PDB entry 8G3N | electron microscopy, 2.90 A resolution | chains G and E of the 12 polymer chains in the assembly

# Chain G
Protein: Neuraminidase
Source organism: Influenza A virus
Reference sequence: V9SU56 (V9SU56_9INFA); residue numbers follow UniProt; this construct covers 82-469
Chain sequence (492 residues; each row starts with the number of its first residue; numbers below 1 keep their minus sign (Met-22 is residue -22)):
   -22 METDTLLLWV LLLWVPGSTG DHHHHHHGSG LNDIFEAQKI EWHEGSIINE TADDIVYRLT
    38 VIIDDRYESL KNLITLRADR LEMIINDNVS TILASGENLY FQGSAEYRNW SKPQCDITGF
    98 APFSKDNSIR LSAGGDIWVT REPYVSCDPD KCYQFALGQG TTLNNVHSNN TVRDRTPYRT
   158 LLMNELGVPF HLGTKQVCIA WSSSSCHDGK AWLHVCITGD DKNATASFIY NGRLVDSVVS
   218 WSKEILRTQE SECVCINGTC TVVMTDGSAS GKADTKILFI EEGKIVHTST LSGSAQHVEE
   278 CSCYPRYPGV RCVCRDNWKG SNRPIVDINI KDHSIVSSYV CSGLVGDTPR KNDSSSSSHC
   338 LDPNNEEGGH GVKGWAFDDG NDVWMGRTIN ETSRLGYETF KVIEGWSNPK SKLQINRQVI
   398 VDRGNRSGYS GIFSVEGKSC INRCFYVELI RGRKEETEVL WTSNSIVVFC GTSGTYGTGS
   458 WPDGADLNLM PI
Not modelled in the structure: -22 to 81
Differences from the reference sequence: initiating methionine (-22); expression tag (-21 to 81)
Disulfide bonds: Cys92-Cys417, Cys124-Cys129, Cys175-Cys193, Cys183-Cys230, Cys232-Cys237, Cys278-Cys291, Cys280-Cys289, Cys318-Cys337, Cys421-Cys447
Covalent attachments: N-acetylglucosamine (NAG) linked to Asn86, Asn146, Asn234, Asn329, Asn367; glycan linked to Asn200
Ion coordination: Ca2+: Asp293, Gly297, Asp324, Gly345, His347

# Chain E
Protein: FNI9 Fab heavy chain
Source organism: Homo sapiens
Notes: antibody fragment or engineered binder
Chain sequence (231 residues; numbered 1 to 231; the number before each row is that of its first residue):
     1 QVHLVQSGAE VKEPGSSVTV SCKASGGSFN NQAISWVRQA PGQGLEWMGG IFPISGTPTS
    61 AQRFQGRVTF TADESTTTVY MDLSSLRSDD TAVYYCARAG SDYFNRDLGW ENYYFASWGQ
   121 GTLVTVSSAS TKGPSVFPLA PSSKSTSGGT AALGCLVKDY FPEPVTVSWN SGALTSGVHT
   181 FPAVLQSSGL YSLSSVVTVP SSSLGTQTYI CNVNHKPSNT KVDKKVEPKS C
Not modelled in the structure: 131-231
Disulfide bonds: Cys22-Cys96

# Interface between chain G and chain E
Contacting residue pairs (27):
  Arg118(G) - Asp107(E)  salt bridge
  Val149(G) - Asn105(E)
  Arg150(G) - Asp102(E)  salt bridge
  Arg150(G) - Tyr103(E)
  Asp151(G) - Tyr103(E)  hydrogen bond
  Asp151(G) - Asn105(E)
  Asp151(G) - Arg106(E)  salt bridge
  Arg152(G) - Tyr103(E)  hydrogen bond (backbone-side chain)
  Arg152(G) - Phe104(E)  hydrogen bond (side chain-backbone)
  Arg152(G) - Arg106(E)
  Trp178(G) - Arg106(E)  hydrogen bond (backbone-side chain)
  Ser179(G) - Arg106(E)
  Lys199(G) - Ile54(E)  hydrogen bond (side chain-backbone)
  Lys199(G) - Ser55(E)
  Glu221(G) - Thr57(E)
  Glu221(G) - Pro58(E)
  Ile222(G) - Phe104(E)  hydrophobic
  Glu227(G) - Arg106(E)  salt bridge
  Ala246(G) - Phe104(E)  hydrophobic
  Ser247(G) - Gln65(E)  hydrogen bond (backbone-side chain)
  Gly248(G) - Gln65(E)
  Arg292(G) - Asp107(E)  salt bridge
  Trp295(G) - Gln62(E)  hydrogen bond
  Trp295(G) - Gln65(E)
  His347(G) - Asp107(E)
  Arg371(G) - Asp107(E)  salt bridge
  Tyr406(G) - Asp107(E)  hydrogen bond
Other interface residues (no listed pair), chain G (24 interface residues in all): Glu119, Arg156, Asp198, Arg224, Lys249
Other interface residues (no listed pair), chain E (14 interface residues in all): Leu108, Trp110
From the paper, about this interface:
  - pairs named by the authors: Arg118(G)-Asp107(E), Asp151(G)-Arg106(E) (salt bridge), Arg292(G)-Asp107(E), Arg371(G)-Asp107(E)
  - epitope / paratope residues, chain G: Arg118(G), Asp151(G), Glu227(G), Arg292(G), Arg371(G)

# Summary
24 residues of chain G face 14 of chain E across their interface; the contacts include 8 hydrogen bonds and 6
salt bridges. Polar contacts include Arg118(G)-Asp107(E), Arg150(G)-Asp102(E) and Asp151(G)-Arg106(E). The
authors report contacts between Arg118(G) and Asp107(E), Arg292(G) and Asp107(E) and Arg371(G) and Asp107(E);
a salt bridge between Asp151(G) and Arg106(E). From the paper: epitope/paratope residues Arg118(G), Asp151(G)
and Glu227(G) among others.
Here chain G is Neuraminidase (Influenza A virus) and chain E is FNI9 Fab heavy chain (Homo sapiens). Entry
8G3N (N2 neuraminidase of A/Tanzania/205/2010 H3N2 in complex with 4 FNI9 Fab molecules) was determined by
electron microscopy (same publication as 8G30, 8G3M, 8G3O, 8G3V and 8G40).
